PDB entry 1CB7 | X-ray diffraction, 2.00 A resolution | chains B and D of the 4 polymer chains in the assembly

[Chain B (and D)]
Name: Protein (glutamate mutase)
From: Clostridium cochlearium
Notes: EC 5.4.99.1; chain D of this document is another copy of the same molecule, construct and numbering; everything in this record applies to it too
UniProt: P80077 (GLME_CLOCO); residue numbers follow UniProt; this construct covers 1-483
Chain sequence (483 residues; row label = number of the first residue in the row):
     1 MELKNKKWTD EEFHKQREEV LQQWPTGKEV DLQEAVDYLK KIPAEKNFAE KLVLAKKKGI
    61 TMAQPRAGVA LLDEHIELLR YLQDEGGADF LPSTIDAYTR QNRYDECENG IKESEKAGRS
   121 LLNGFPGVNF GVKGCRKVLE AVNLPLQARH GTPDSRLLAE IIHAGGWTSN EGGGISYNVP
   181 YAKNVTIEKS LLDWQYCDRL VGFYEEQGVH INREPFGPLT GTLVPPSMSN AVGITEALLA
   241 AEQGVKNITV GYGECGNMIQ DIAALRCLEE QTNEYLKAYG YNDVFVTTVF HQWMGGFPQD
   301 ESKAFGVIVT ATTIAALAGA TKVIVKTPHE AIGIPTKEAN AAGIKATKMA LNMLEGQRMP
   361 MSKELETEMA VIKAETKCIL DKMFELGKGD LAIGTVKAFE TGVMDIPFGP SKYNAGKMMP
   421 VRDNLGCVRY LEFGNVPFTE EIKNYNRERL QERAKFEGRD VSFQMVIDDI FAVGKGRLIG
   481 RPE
Construct notes: conflict Phe-130 (Tyr in P80077)
Residues lining bound ligands:
  - co-methylcobalamin (COB): Arg-66, Thr-94, Ala-97, Arg-100, Asn-123, Pro-180, Tyr-181, Phe-216, Leu-219, Thr-220, Met-294, Gly-295, Gly-296, Phe-297, Lys-326, His-329, Glu-330, Ala-331, Ile-332, Gly-333, Ile-334, Pro-335, Pro-410, Ile-470, Phe-471
  - d(-)-tartaric acid (TAR): Arg-66, Thr-94, Arg-100, Arg-149, His-150, Glu-171, Tyr-177, Tyr-181, Phe-216, His-291, Met-294
Swiss-Prot annotation at these positions:
  - binding site (L-glutamate): Arg-66, Arg-100, Arg-149, His-150, Glu-171, Tyr-177, Tyr-181
  - binding site (adenosylcob(III)alamin): Gly-68, Asn-123, Pro-180, Phe-297, Lys-326, Glu-330, Ile-334

[How chain B and chain D interact]
Pairs across the interface (66; chain B residue first):
  Gly-256(B) with Gln-357(D), hydrogen bond (backbone-side chain)
  Asn-257(B) with Gln-357(D)
  Met-258(B) with Leu-317(D), hydrophobic; Gln-357(D), hydrogen bond (backbone-side chain)
  Asp-300(B) with Lys-345(D), salt bridge
  Ser-302(B) with Phe-305(D); Ala-342(D); Ala-346(D)
  Lys-303(B) with Met-349(D)
  Phe-305(B) with Ser-302(D); Phe-305(D), hydrophobic
  Gly-306(B) with Val-309(D); Ala-346(D)
  Val-307(B) with Met-349(D), hydrophobic
  Val-309(B) with Gly-306(D); Val-309(D), hydrophobic; Thr-310(D)
  Thr-310(B) with Val-309(D); Thr-313(D); Ala-350(D)
  Thr-313(B) with Thr-310(D); Thr-313(D)
  Leu-317(B) with Met-258(D), hydrophobic
  Ala-342(B) with Ser-302(D)
  Lys-345(B) with Asp-300(D), salt bridge
  Ala-346(B) with Ser-302(D); Gly-306(D)
  Met-349(B) with Lys-303(D); Val-473(D); Gly-476(D); Arg-477(D)
  Ala-350(B) with Thr-310(D)
  Asn-352(B) with Gly-476(D), hydrogen bond (side chain-backbone); Arg-477(D); Leu-478(D), hydrogen bond (backbone-backbone)
  Met-353(B) with Gly-256(D); Val-473(D), hydrophobic; Leu-478(D)
  Glu-355(B) with Arg-477(D), salt bridge; Ile-479(D); Arg-481(D), salt bridge
  Gly-356(B) with Leu-425(D)
  Gln-357(B) with Gly-256(D), hydrogen bond (side chain-backbone); Asn-257(D); Met-258(D), hydrogen bond (side chain-backbone)
  Met-359(B) with Met-359(D), hydrophobic
  Pro-360(B) with Ser-362(D); Glu-364(D)
  Met-361(B) with Ser-362(D)
  Ser-362(B) with Pro-360(D); Met-361(D)
  Glu-364(B) with Pro-360(D)
  Leu-425(B) with Gly-356(D)
  Val-473(B) with Met-349(D); Met-353(D), hydrophobic
  Gly-476(B) with Met-349(D); Asn-352(D), hydrogen bond (backbone-side chain)
  Arg-477(B) with Met-349(D); Asn-352(D); Met-353(D); Glu-355(D), salt bridge
  Leu-478(B) with Asn-352(D), hydrogen bond (backbone-backbone); Met-353(D); Gln-357(D)
  Ile-479(B) with Glu-355(D)
  Arg-481(B) with Glu-355(D), salt bridge
Interface residues without a listed pair, chain B (38 interface residues in all): Ile-259, Pro-298, Leu-354
Interface residues without a listed pair, chain D (39 interface residues in all): Ile-259, Pro-298, Val-307, Leu-354, Lys-363

[Overview]
The interface between chain B and chain D involves 38 residues on one side and 39 on the other, with 8
hydrogen bonds and 6 salt bridges. Polar pairs include Asp-300(B)/Lys-345(D), Glu-355(B)/Arg-477(D) and
Glu-355(B)/Arg-481(D). Bound to chain B: co-methylcobalamin and d(-)-tartaric acid.
Both chains are Protein (glutamate mutase) (Clostridium cochlearium). Entry 1CB7 (Glutamate mutase from
clostridium cochlearium reconstituted with methyl-cobalamin) was determined by X-ray diffraction (same
publication as 1CCW).
